9CCZ - chain A; structure by X-ray diffraction, 2.10 A resolution.

Chain A:
Protein: UDP-2,3-diacylglucosamine hydrolase
From: Klebsiella pneumoniae
Notes: EC 3.6.1.54
UniProtKB: A0A1S0WIC1 (A0A1S0WIC1_KLEPN); numbering as in UniProt (aligned over 1-240)
Chain sequence (259 residues; numbered 1 to 259; the number before each row is that of its first residue):
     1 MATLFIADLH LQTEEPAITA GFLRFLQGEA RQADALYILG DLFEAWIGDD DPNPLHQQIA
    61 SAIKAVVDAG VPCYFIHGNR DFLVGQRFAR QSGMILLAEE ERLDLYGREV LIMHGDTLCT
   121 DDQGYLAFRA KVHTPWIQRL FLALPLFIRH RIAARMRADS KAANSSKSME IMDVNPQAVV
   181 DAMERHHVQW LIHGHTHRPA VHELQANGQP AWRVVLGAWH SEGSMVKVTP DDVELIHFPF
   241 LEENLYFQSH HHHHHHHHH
Not modelled in the structure: 1, 163-170, 253-259
Differences from the reference sequence: expression tag (241-259)
Bound ions: Mn2+ site 1: Asp8, His10, Asp41, His197; Mn2+ site 2: Asp41, Asn79, His114, His195
Residues lining bound ligands: A1AV0 (1-(5-{4-[6-chloro-4-(trifluoromethyl)pyridin-2-yl]piperazine-1-sulfonyl}-2,3-dihydro-1H-indol-1-yl)ethan-1-one): Glu44, Ala45, Trp46, Asn79, Arg80, Phe82, Leu83, Tyr125, Phe128, Val132, Ile137, Gln138, Phe141, Ile152, Ala153, Met156, Arg157, Ser160

In short:
Bound to chain A: compound A1AV0. Asp8, His10, Asp41 and His197 form the Mn2+ site 1. Asp41, Asn79, His114 and
His195 coordinate Mn2+ site 2.
Chain A is UDP-2,3-diacylglucosamine hydrolase (Klebsiella pneumoniae); the structure, Crystal Structure of
the K. pneumoniae LpxH / JH-LPH-92 Complex, was determined by X-ray diffraction (same publication as 9CCX,
9CCY, 9CD0 and 9CD1).
